6N9Q - chain D; structure by X-ray diffraction, 2.35 A resolution.

Chain D:
Protein: Lactonase GcL
From: Parageobacillus caldoxylosilyticus NBRC 107762
UniProt: A0A023DFE8 (A0A023DFE8_9BACI); residues 2-283 here correspond to UniProt positions 1-282 (UniProt number = residue number - 1)
Sequence (282 residues; each row starts with the number of its first residue):
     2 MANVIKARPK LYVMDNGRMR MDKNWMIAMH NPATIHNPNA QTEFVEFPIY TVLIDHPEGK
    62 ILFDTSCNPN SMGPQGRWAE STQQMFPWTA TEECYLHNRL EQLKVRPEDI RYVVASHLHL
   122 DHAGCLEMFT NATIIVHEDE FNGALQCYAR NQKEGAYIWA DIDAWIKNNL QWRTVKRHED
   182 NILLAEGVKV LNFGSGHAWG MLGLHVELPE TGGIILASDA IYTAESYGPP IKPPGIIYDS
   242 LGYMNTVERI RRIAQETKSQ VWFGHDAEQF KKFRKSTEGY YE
Not modelled in the structure: 2-6
Ion coordination: Co2+: H118, H120, H198, D220 (together with N-butyryl-L-homoserine lactone); Fe ion: D122, H123, D220, H266 (together with N-butyryl-L-homoserine lactone)
Ligand contacts: N-butyryl-L-homoserine lactone (HL4; N-[(3S)-2-oxotetrahydrofuran-3-yl]butanamide): M20, M22, W26, F48, F87, H118, H120, L121, D122, A157, H198, D220, Y223, I237, H266
What the authors report for this chain:
  - binding site for N-butyryl-L-homoserine lactone: M20, M22, W26, F48, F87, L121, A157, Y223, I237
  - conformationally variable residues (loop rearrangement): I237

Summary:
Bound to chain D: N-butyryl-L-homoserine lactone. H118, H120, H198 and D220 form the Co2+ site. The Fe ion
site is built by D122, H123, D220 and H266. From the paper: a binding site for N-butyryl-L-homoserine lactone
at M20, M22 and W26 among others; conformational variability at I237.
Chain D is Lactonase GcL (Parageobacillus caldoxylosilyticus NBRC 107762); the structure, Structure of the
Quorum Quenching lactonase from Parageobacillus caldoxylosilyticus bind to substrate C4-AHL, was determined by
X-ray diffraction together with 6N9I and 6N9R from the same study.
